Entry 7UZQ (electron microscopy, 2.17 A resolution); this record covers chains K and Q of the 4 polymer chains in the assembly.

Chain K:
Name: Blood group Rh(CE) polypeptide
Organism: Homo sapiens
UniProtKB: P18577 (RHCE_HUMAN); numbering as in UniProt (aligned over 1-417)
Chain sequence (417 residues; each row starts with the number of its first residue):
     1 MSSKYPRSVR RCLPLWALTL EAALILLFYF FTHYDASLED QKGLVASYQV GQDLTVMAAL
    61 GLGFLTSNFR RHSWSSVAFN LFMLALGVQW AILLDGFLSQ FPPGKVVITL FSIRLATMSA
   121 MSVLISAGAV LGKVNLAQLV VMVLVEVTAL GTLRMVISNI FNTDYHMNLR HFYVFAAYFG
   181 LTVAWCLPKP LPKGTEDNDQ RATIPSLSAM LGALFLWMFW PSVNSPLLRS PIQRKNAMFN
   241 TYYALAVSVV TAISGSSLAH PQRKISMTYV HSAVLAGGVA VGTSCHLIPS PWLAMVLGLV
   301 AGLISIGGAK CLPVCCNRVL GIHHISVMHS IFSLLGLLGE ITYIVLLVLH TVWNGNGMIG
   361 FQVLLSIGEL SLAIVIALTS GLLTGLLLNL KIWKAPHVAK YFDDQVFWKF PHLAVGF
Disordered / not traced: 1, 36-40, 101-104, 191-199, 316-324, 351-359
UniProt features mapped onto this chain:
  - natural variant: Trp16 (C16W: Found in antigen c/Rh4; this construct carries the variant), Ala36 (A36T: In C(X)/Rh9 antigen), Gln41 (Q41R: Found in antigen C(W)/Rh8), Leu60 (L60I: Found in antigen C/Rh2), Asn68 (N68S: Found in antigen C/Rh2), Pro103 (P103S: Found in antigen C/Rh2), Arg154 (R154T: Found in antigen RhEKH), Pro226 (A226P: Found in antigen E/Rh3; this construct carries the variant), Gln233 (Q233E: Found in antigen RhEFM), Met238 (M238V: Found in antigen RhEFM), Leu245 (L245V: In VS antigen), His329 (H329D; H329R)

Chain Q:
Name: Ammonium transporter Rh type A
Organism: Homo sapiens
UniProtKB: Q02094 (RHAG_HUMAN); residue numbers follow UniProt; this construct covers 1-409
Chain sequence (409 residues; row label = number of the first residue in the row):
     1 MRFTFPLMAI VLEIAMIVLF GLFVEYETDQ TVLEQLNITK PTDMGIFFEL YPLFQDVHVM
    61 IFVGFGFLMT FLKKYGFSSV GINLLVAALG LQWGTIVQGI LQSQGQKFNI GIKNMINADF
   121 SAATVLISFG AVLGKTSPTQ MLIMTILEIV FFAHNEYLVS EIFKASDIGA SMTIHAFGAY
   181 FGLAVAGILY RSGLRKGHEN EESAYYSDLF AMIGTLFLWM FWPSFNSAIA EPGDKQCRAI
   241 VNTYFSLAAC VLTAFAFSSL VEHRGKLNMV HIQNATLAGG VAVGTCADMA IHPFGSMIIG
   301 SIAGMVSVLG YKFLTPLFTT KLRIHDTCGV HNLHGLPGVV GGLAGIVAVA MGASNTSMAM
   361 QAAALGSSIG TAVVGGLMTG LILKLPLWGQ PSDQNCYDDS VYWKVPKTR
Disordered / not traced: 27-45
Ligand contacts:
  - Digitonin (AJP), molecule 1: Tyr180, Leu183, Ala184, Gly187, Ile188, Tyr190, Arg191, Ser192, Leu322, Arg323, Ile324, Val373, Leu377, Lys384
  - Digitonin (AJP), molecule 2: Ala290, Ile291, His292, Phe294, Gly295, Ile298, Ile299, Ile302, Val340, Leu343, Ala344, Val347, Ala348, Met351, Ala353

Interface between chain K and chain Q:
Contacting residue pairs (103; chain K residue first):
  Gln49(K) with Pro52(Q)
  Asp53(K) with Gln55(Q), hydrogen bond
  Arg70(K) with Thr408(Q)
  Arg201(K) with Pro406(Q)
  Ala202(K) with Pro406(Q), hydrophobic; Thr408(Q); Arg409(Q)
  Thr203(K) with Phe77(Q); Pro406(Q); Thr408(Q), hydrogen bond (backbone-backbone); Arg409(Q), hydrogen bond (backbone-backbone)
  Ile204(K) with Tyr206(Q), hydrophobic; Phe210(Q); Arg409(Q), hydrogen bond (backbone-backbone)
  Ser206(K) with Phe77(Q)
  Leu207(K) with Phe67(Q); Gly76(Q); Val80(Q), hydrophobic; Phe210(Q), hydrophobic
  Ser208(K) with Phe210(Q)
  Met210(K) with Val80(Q), hydrophobic; Leu84(Q), hydrophobic
  Leu211(K) with Phe67(Q)
  Leu214(K) with Phe62(Q); Phe67(Q), hydrophobic; Val80(Q), hydrophobic; Leu84(Q), hydrophobic
  Phe215(K) with Phe217(Q), hydrophobic
  Trp217(K) with His58(Q); Phe62(Q), hydrophobic
  Met218(K) with His58(Q); Val59(Q), hydrophobic; Phe62(Q), hydrophobic; Val63(Q), hydrophobic
  Phe219(K) with Gln55(Q); Val59(Q), hydrophobic
  Pro231(K) with Phe48(Q)
  Arg234(K) with Phe48(Q)
  Lys235(K) with Phe47(Q)
  Asn236(K) with Tyr26(Q)
  Met238(K) with Phe47(Q), hydrophobic; Phe48(Q), hydrophobic; Tyr51(Q)
  Phe239(K) with Tyr26(Q); Phe47(Q), hydrophobic; Ile110(Q), hydrophobic; Gly111(Q); Met115(Q), hydrophobic
  Asn240(K) with Tyr26(Q), hydrogen bond
  Tyr242(K) with Tyr51(Q), hydrogen bond; Phe54(Q); His58(Q); Leu91(Q); Met115(Q), hydrophobic; Asp119(Q), hydrogen bond
  Tyr243(K) with Phe20(Q), hydrophobic; Leu91(Q), hydrophobic; Thr95(Q)
  Ala246(K) with Ala88(Q); Leu91(Q), hydrophobic; Gln92(Q)
  Val247(K) with Glu13(Q); Gln92(Q)
  Val249(K) with Leu84(Q), hydrophobic; Ala88(Q), hydrophobic
  Val250(K) with Glu13(Q); Leu89(Q)
  Ile253(K) with Phe5(Q); Gly81(Q); Leu85(Q), hydrophobic
  Ser254(K) with Phe5(Q); Pro6(Q); Ala9(Q)
  Leu258(K) with Phe3(Q), hydrophobic; Pro6(Q), hydrophobic
  His260(K) with Lys404(Q)
  Gln262(K) with Lys404(Q)
  Lys264(K) with Ser400(Q), hydrogen bond (side chain-backbone); Val401(Q); Tyr402(Q); Trp403(Q); Lys404(Q)
  Ile265(K) with Tyr402(Q), hydrogen bond (backbone-backbone); Trp403(Q), hydrophobic; Lys404(Q), hydrogen bond (backbone-backbone)
  Met267(K) with Phe77(Q), hydrophobic; Val80(Q), hydrophobic; Trp403(Q), hydrophobic
  Val274(K) with Leu84(Q), hydrophobic
  Pro289(K) with Tyr26(Q)
  Ser290(K) with Val24(Q)
  Pro291(K) with Phe20(Q), hydrophobic; Val24(Q), hydrophobic; Tyr26(Q)
  Trp292(K) with Ile17(Q); Gly21(Q)
  Met295(K) with Met16(Q), hydrophobic; Ile17(Q), hydrophobic; Phe20(Q), hydrophobic; Gln92(Q)
  Val296(K) with Ile17(Q), hydrophobic
  Leu299(K) with Ile10(Q), hydrophobic; Ile17(Q), hydrophobic
Other interface residues (no listed pair), chain K (53 interface residues in all): Pro205, Pro221, Ser222, Ser257, Arg263, Val270, Ile288
Other interface residues (no listed pair), chain Q (54 interface residues in all): Arg2, Ile14, Ile112, Ile213, Val405

In short:
Chain K and chain Q form an interface of 53 and 54 residues respectively; the contacts include 10 hydrogen
bonds. Polar contacts include Asp53(K)-Gln55(Q), Asn240(K)-Tyr26(Q) and Tyr242(K)-Tyr51(Q). Bound to chain Q:
Digitonin.
Chain K is Blood group Rh(CE) polypeptide and chain Q is Ammonium transporter Rh type A, both from Homo
sapiens; the structure, Local refinement of RhAG-RhCE-ANK1(AR1-5), from consensus refinement of all classes,
was determined by electron microscopy (same publication as 7UZ3, 7UZU, 7V07, 7V0K, 7V0M, 7V0S and 10 further
entries).
